PDB entry 8SB5 | electron microscopy, 3.90 A resolution | chains A and B of the 12 polymer chains in the assembly

[Chain A]
Molecule: CH848.10.17.SOSIP gp120
From: HIV-1 06TG.HT008
UniProtKB: A0A1W6IPB2 (A0A1W6IPB2_9HIV1); the construct lacks a stretch of the UniProt sequence and is renumbered around it, so the offset changes along the chain: 34-139 = UniProt 30-135; 150-185 = UniProt 136-171; 186-309 = UniProt 174-297; 312-321 = UniProt 298-307; 3 more segments
Sequence (471 residues; each row starts with the number of its first residue; note: 15 numbers in that range are skipped by the numbering (no residue carries them; nothing is unmodelled there); a row labelled like 185a-185b holds insertion residues (185a, then the next letters in order)):
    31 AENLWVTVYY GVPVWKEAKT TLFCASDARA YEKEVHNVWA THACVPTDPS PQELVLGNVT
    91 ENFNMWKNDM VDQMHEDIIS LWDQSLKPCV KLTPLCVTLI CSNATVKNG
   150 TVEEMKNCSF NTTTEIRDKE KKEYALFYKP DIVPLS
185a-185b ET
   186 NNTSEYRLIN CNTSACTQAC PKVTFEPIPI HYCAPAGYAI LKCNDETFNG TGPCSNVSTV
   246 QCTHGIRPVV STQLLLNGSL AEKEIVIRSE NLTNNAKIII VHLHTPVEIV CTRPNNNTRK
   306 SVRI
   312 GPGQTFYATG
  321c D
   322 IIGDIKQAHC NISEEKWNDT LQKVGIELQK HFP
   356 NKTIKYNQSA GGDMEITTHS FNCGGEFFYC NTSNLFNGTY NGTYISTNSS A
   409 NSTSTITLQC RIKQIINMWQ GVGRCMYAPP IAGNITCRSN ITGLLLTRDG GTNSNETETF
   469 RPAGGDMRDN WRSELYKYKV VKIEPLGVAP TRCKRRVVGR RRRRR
Disordered / not traced: 31, 444, 506-513
Differences from the reference sequence: expression tag (31-33, 512-513); conflict Cys201 (Val189 in A0A1W6IPB2), Cys433 (Ala417 in A0A1W6IPB2), Lys490 (Glu474 in A0A1W6IPB2), Glu492 (Gln476 in A0A1W6IPB2), Val496 (Ile480 in A0A1W6IPB2), Arg500 (Gly484 in A0A1W6IPB2), Cys501 (Ala485 in A0A1W6IPB2), Gly507 (Glu491 in A0A1W6IPB2), Arg509 (Glu493 in A0A1W6IPB2), Arg510 (Lys494 in A0A1W6IPB2)
Disulfides: Cys54-Cys74, Cys119-Cys205, Cys126-Cys196, Cys131-Cys157, Cys201-Cys433, Cys218-Cys247, Cys228-Cys239, Cys296-Cys331, Cys378-Cys445, Cys385-Cys418
Covalently attached groups: N-acetylglucosamine (NAG) linked to Asn156, Asn442; glycan linked to Asn301, Asn332

[Chain B]
Molecule: CH848.10.17.SOSIP gp41
From: HIV-1 06TG.HT008
Sequence (132 residues; row label = number of the first residue in the row; note: 21 numbers in that range are skipped by the numbering (no residue carries them; nothing is unmodelled there)):
   512 AVGIGAVFLG FLGAAGSTMG AASMTLTVQA RNLLSG
   569 TVWGIKQLQA RVLAVERYLR DQQLLGIWGC SGKLICCTNV PWNSSWSNRN LSEIWDNMTW
   629 LQWDKEISNY TQIIYGLLEE SQNQQEKNEQ DLLALD
Disulfides: Cys598-Cys604

[Chain A / chain B interface]
Cross-chain cystine bridges: Cys501(A)-Cys605(B)
Contacting residue pairs (100; chain A residue first):
  Leu34(A) with Pro609(B); Trp610(B), hydrogen bond (backbone-backbone)
  Trp35(A) with Thr606(B); Asn607(B); Val608(B); Pro609(B), hydrophobic
  Val36(A) with Thr606(B), hydrogen bond (backbone-side chain); Val608(B), hydrogen bond (backbone-backbone); Trp610(B), hydrophobic; Leu646(B), hydrophobic
  Thr37(A) with Cys604(B)
  Val38(A) with Leu593(B), hydrophobic; Trp596(B), hydrophobic; Cys598(B), hydrophobic; Ile603(B); Cys604(B), hydrogen bond (backbone-backbone); Leu646(B), hydrophobic
  Tyr39(A) with Leu537(B), hydrophobic; Leu602(B); Ile603(B), hydrophobic; Trp623(B); Trp628(B), hydrophobic
  Tyr40(A) with Leu537(B); Ala541(B), hydrophobic; Leu544(B); Tyr586(B); Gln590(B); Leu593(B), hydrophobic; Leu602(B), hydrogen bond (backbone-backbone)
  Gly41(A) with Leu537(B); Gln540(B), hydrogen bond (backbone-side chain)
  Val42(A) with Leu537(B), hydrophobic; Trp628(B), hydrophobic
  Pro43(A) with Leu523(B), hydrophobic; Ala526(B), hydrophobic; Trp628(B); Leu629(B)
  Val44(A) with Trp628(B); Asp632(B)
  Trp45(A) with Leu523(B); Ala526(B), hydrophobic; Leu629(B), hydrophobic; Asp632(B)
  Lys46(A) with Asp632(B), salt bridge
  Thr51(A) with Ala578(B); Leu581(B)
  Phe53(A) with Gln575(B)
  Ala73(A) with Trp571(B), hydrogen bond (backbone-side chain)
  Val75(A) with Thr569(B)
  Pro81(A) with Phe522(B), hydrophobic
  Leu84(A) with Leu520(B); Gly524(B)
  Leu86(A) with Leu523(B); Gly524(B)
  Asn88(A) with Gly527(B); Ser528(B)
  Val89(A) with Leu629(B), hydrophobic
  Gln103(A) with Lys574(B)
  Asp107(A) with Lys574(B), salt bridge
  Pro220(A) with Ala578(B), hydrophobic
  Ala221(A) with Leu544(B); Leu545(B), hydrophobic; Ser546(B); Ala582(B)
  Gly222(A) with Leu544(B), hydrogen bond (backbone-backbone); Arg585(B), hydrogen bond (backbone-side chain)
  Gln246(A) with Phe522(B)
  Lys490(A) with Arg585(B)
  Ile491(A) with Leu523(B), hydrophobic; Arg585(B), hydrogen bond (backbone-side chain)
  Glu492(A) with Asp632(B)
  Pro493(A) with Asp589(B)
  Leu494(A) with Asp589(B); Leu592(B), hydrophobic; Leu593(B), hydrophobic; Trp596(B), hydrophobic; Tyr643(B), hydrogen bond (backbone-side chain)
  Gly495(A) with Trp628(B)
  Val496(A) with Trp628(B); Trp631(B), hydrogen bond (backbone-side chain); Ile635(B), hydrophobic
  Ala497(A) with Trp623(B), hydrophobic
  Pro498(A) with Trp610(B), hydrophobic; Leu619(B); Ile622(B), hydrophobic; Trp623(B), hydrogen bond (backbone-side chain); Trp631(B)
  Thr499(A) with Leu619(B); Trp623(B)
  Arg500(A) with Leu619(B)
  Cys501(A) with Cys605(B), disulfide; Thr606(B)
  Lys502(A) with Thr606(B)
  Arg503(A) with Trp596(B), hydrogen bond (side chain-backbone); Gly597(B); Cys604(B); Cys605(B), hydrogen bond (side chain-backbone); Thr606(B); Gln650(B), hydrogen bond
  Val505(A) with Gln653(B)
Other interface residues (no listed pair), chain A (52 interface residues in all): Asn33, Thr50, His72, Cys74, Thr90, Glu91, Tyr223, Ala224, Thr244
Other interface residues (no listed pair), chain B (58 interface residues in all): Phe519, Gly521, Ala525, Met530, Ser534, Gly547, Lys601, Ile642

[In short]
The interface between chain A and chain B involves 52 residues on one side and 58 on the other, with 1
disulfide bond, 16 hydrogen bonds and 2 salt bridges. Polar pairs include Lys46(A)-Asp632(B),
Asp107(A)-Lys574(B) and Val36(A)-Thr606(B). N-acetylglucosamine is covalently linked to Asn156(A) and
Asn442(A).
Chain A is CH848.10.17.SOSIP gp120 and chain B is CH848.10.17.SOSIP gp41, both from HIV-1 06TG.HT008; the
structure, CryoEM structure of DH270.I1.6-CH848.10.17, was determined by electron microscopy together with
8SAL, 8SAN, 8SAQ, 8SAR, 8SAS, 8SAT and 9 further entries from the same study.
